3G6P - chains D and B of the 4 polymer chains in the assembly; structure by X-ray diffraction, 1.99 A resolution.

[Chain D]
Molecule: 18-nt DNA strand
Sequence (18 nucleotides; numbered 1 to 18; the number before each row is that of its first residue):
     1 CCAGAACAGGGTGTTCTG

[Chain B]
Name: Glucocorticoid receptor
From: Rattus norvegicus
Reference sequence: P06536 (GCR_RAT); numbering as in UniProt (aligned over 440-525)
Amino-acid sequence (90 residues; row label = number of the first residue in the row):
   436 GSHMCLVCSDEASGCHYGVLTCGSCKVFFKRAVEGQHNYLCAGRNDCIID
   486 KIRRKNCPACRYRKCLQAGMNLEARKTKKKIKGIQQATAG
Unresolved in the structure: 436, 518-525
Sequence notes: expression tag (436-439)
Bound ions: Zn2+ site 1: Cys-440, Cys-443, Cys-457, Cys-460; Zn2+ site 2: Cys-476, Cys-482, Cys-492, Cys-495
What the authors report for this chain:
  - binding site for the 18-nt DNA strand: Arg-510
  - mutagenesis - R510A, K514A: decreased binding to DNA
  - mutagenesis - K514A: unchanged signaling
  - mutagenesis - H472A, R510A: increased signaling
  - mutagenesis - H472R: decreased signaling
  - mutagenesis - G470A, N473A: decreased signaling in response to Pal
  - mutagenesis - G470A: decreased signaling in response to Tat

[How chain D and chain B interact]
Pairs across the interface (14; chain D residue first):
  DC1(D) with Arg-510(B), hydrogen bond to the base
  DC2(D) with Gly-449(B), phosphate contact; Cys-450(B), hydrogen bond to the phosphate; His-451(B), sugar contact; Arg-510(B), hydrogen bond to the sugar
  DA3(D) with Cys-450(B), phosphate contact; His-451(B), salt bridge to the phosphate; Tyr-452(B), hydrogen bond to the phosphate; Lys-461(B), phosphate contact; Arg-510(B), hydrogen bond to the sugar
  DG4(D) with Tyr-452(B), hydrogen bond to the phosphate; Lys-461(B), hydrogen bond to the base; Lys-465(B), salt bridge to the phosphate
  DA6(D) with Arg-466(B), base contact
Also at the interface, not in a pair above, chain D (7 interface residues in all): DA5, DC7
Also at the interface, not in a pair above, chain B (9 interface residues in all): Val-462

[In short]
Chain D and chain B form an interface of 7 and 9 residues respectively, with 7 hydrogen bonds and 2 salt
bridges. Polar contacts include DC1(D)/Arg-510(B), DG4(D)/Lys-461(B) and DC2(D)/Arg-510(B). From the paper: a
binding site for the 18-nt DNA strand at Arg-510(B); R510A and K514A of chain B reduce binding to DNA; 6
substitutions were tested in all.
Chain D is an 18-nt DNA strand and chain B is Glucocorticoid receptor (Rattus norvegicus); the structure, GR
DNA binding domain:FKBP5 complex, 18bp, was determined by X-ray diffraction (same publication as 3FYL, 3G6Q,
3G6R, 3G6T, 3G6U, 3G8U and 8 further entries).
